5E23 - chains A and B; structure by X-ray diffraction, 1.41 A resolution.

[Chain A (and B)]
Name: Transthyretin
Organism: Homo sapiens
Notes: chain B of this document is another copy of the same molecule, construct and numbering; everything in this record applies to it too
UniProt: P02766 (TTHY_HUMAN); residues 1-127 here correspond to UniProt positions 21-147 (UniProt number = residue number + 20)
Chain sequence (127 residues; numbered 1 to 127; the number before each row is that of its first residue):
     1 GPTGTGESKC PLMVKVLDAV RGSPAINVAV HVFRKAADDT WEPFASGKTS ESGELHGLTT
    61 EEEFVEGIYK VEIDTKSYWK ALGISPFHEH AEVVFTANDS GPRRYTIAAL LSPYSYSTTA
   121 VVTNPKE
Disordered / not traced: 1-9, 126-127 (chain B: 1-9, 125-127)
Residues lining bound ligands: L32 ({[(2,7-dibromo-9H-fluoren-9-ylidene)amino]oxy}acetic acid): Lys-15, Leu-17, Thr-106, Ala-108, Ala-109, Leu-110, Ser-117, Thr-118, Thr-119, Ala-120, Val-121
Curated features (UniProtKB/Swiss-Prot):
  - binding site (L-thyroxine): Lys-15, Glu-54, Ser-117
  - modified residue: Cys-10 (Sulfocysteine), Glu-42 (4-carboxyglutamate), Ser-52 (Phosphoserine)
  - glycosylation: Asn-98 (N-linked (GlcNAc...) asparagine)
What the authors report for this chain:
  - binding site for L32: Ser-117, Thr-119

[Chain A / chain B interface]
Contacting residue pairs (46):
  Lys-76(A) / Thr-96(B)
  Phe-87(A) / Phe-95(B)
  Phe-87(A) / Tyr-105(B)  hydrophobic
  Phe-87(A) / Ile-107(B)  hydrophobic
  Phe-87(A) / Ala-120(B)  hydrophobic
  His-88(A) / Val-93(B)
  His-88(A) / Val-94(B)
  His-88(A) / Thr-118(B)
  Glu-89(A) / Val-94(B)  hydrogen bond (backbone-backbone)
  Glu-89(A) / Phe-95(B)
  Glu-89(A) / Thr-96(B)  hydrogen bond
  His-90(A) / Val-94(B)
  Glu-92(A) / Glu-92(B)
  Glu-92(A) / Val-94(B)
  Glu-92(A) / Tyr-116(B)  hydrogen bond (backbone-side chain)
  Val-93(A) / Phe-87(B)  hydrophobic
  Val-93(A) / His-88(B)
  Val-94(A) / His-88(B)
  Val-94(A) / Glu-89(B)  hydrogen bond (backbone-backbone)
  Val-94(A) / His-90(B)
  Val-94(A) / Glu-92(B)
  Phe-95(A) / Phe-87(B)  hydrophobic
  Thr-96(A) / Lys-76(B)
  Thr-96(A) / Glu-89(B)  hydrogen bond
  Tyr-105(A) / Phe-87(B)  hydrophobic
  Ile-107(A) / Phe-87(B)  hydrophobic
  Tyr-114(A) / Thr-119(B)
  Tyr-114(A) / Ala-120(B)  hydrogen bond (backbone-backbone)
  Tyr-114(A) / Val-122(B)  hydrophobic
  Ser-115(A) / Thr-118(B)  hydrogen bond (side chain-backbone)
  Ser-115(A) / Thr-119(B)  hydrogen bond
  Tyr-116(A) / Glu-92(B)  hydrogen bond (side chain-backbone)
  Tyr-116(A) / Tyr-116(B)
  Tyr-116(A) / Ser-117(B)
  Tyr-116(A) / Thr-118(B)  hydrogen bond (backbone-backbone)
  Ser-117(A) / Tyr-116(B)
  Ser-117(A) / Ser-117(B)
  Thr-118(A) / His-88(B)
  Thr-118(A) / Ser-115(B)  hydrogen bond (backbone-side chain)
  Thr-118(A) / Tyr-116(B)  hydrogen bond (backbone-backbone)
  Thr-119(A) / Tyr-114(B)  hydrogen bond (side chain-backbone)
  Thr-119(A) / Ser-115(B)  hydrogen bond
  Ala-120(A) / Phe-87(B)  hydrophobic
  Ala-120(A) / Tyr-114(B)  hydrogen bond (backbone-backbone)
  Val-122(A) / Phe-87(B)  hydrophobic
  Val-122(A) / Tyr-114(B)  hydrophobic
Also at the interface, not in a pair above, chain A (21 interface residues in all): Ile-68
Also at the interface, not in a pair above, chain B (21 interface residues in all): Ile-68

[In short]
Chain A and chain B each contribute 21 residues to their interface; the contacts include 15 hydrogen bonds.
Polar contacts include Glu-89(A)/Thr-96(B), Glu-92(A)/Tyr-116(B) and Ser-115(A)/Thr-118(B). Bound to chain A:
compound L32. Curated annotation (UniProt) lists 3 L-thyroxine-binding residues on chain A. From the paper: a
binding site for L32 at Ser-117(A) and Thr-119(A).
Both chains are Transthyretin (Homo sapiens). Entry 5E23 (Human transthyretin (TTR) complexed with
(2,7-Dibromo-fluoren-9-ylideneaminooxy)-acetic acid) was determined by X-ray diffraction (same publication as
5E4A and 5E4O).
